8HGI - chains A and C; structure by X-ray diffraction, 1.95 A resolution.

# Chain A
Name: GFP
Source organism: synthetic construct
Chain sequence (243 residues; each row starts with the number of its first residue; note: 2 numbers in that range are skipped by the numbering (no residue carries them; nothing is unmodelled there)):
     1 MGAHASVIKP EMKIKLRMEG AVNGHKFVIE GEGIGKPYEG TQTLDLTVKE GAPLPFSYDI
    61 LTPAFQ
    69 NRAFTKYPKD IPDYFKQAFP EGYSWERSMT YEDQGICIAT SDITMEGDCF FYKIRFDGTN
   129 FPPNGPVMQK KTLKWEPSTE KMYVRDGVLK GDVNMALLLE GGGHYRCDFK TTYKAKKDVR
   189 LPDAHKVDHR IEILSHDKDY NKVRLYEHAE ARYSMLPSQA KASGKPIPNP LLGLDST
Not modelled in the structure: 1-4, 228-245
Glycans and other covalent adducts: covalent link Gln66-Asn69
Modified residues: Gln66 ([2-(3-carbamoyl-1-imino-propyl)-4-(4-hydroxy-benzylidene)-5-oxo-4,5-dihydro-imidazol-1-yl]-acetic acid; CRQ)

# Chain C
Name: VNAR aGFP14
Source organism: Chiloscyllium plagiosum
Chain sequence (123 residues; row label = number of the first residue in the row):
     1 TQRVEQTPTT TTKEAGESLT INCVLRDSSC ALDSTYWYFT KKGATKKESL SNGGRYAETV
    61 NKASKSFSLR ISDLRVEDSG TYHCKAYYSW DANCWNLRYS YIEGGGTILT VKPSRGSENL
   121 YFQ
Not modelled in the structure: 116-123
Disulfide bonds: Cys23-Cys84, Cys30-Cys94

# Chain A / chain C interface
Pairs across the interface (18; chain A residue first):
  Glu100(A) - Ser34(C)  hydrogen bond
  Glu100(A) - Tyr36(C)  hydrogen bond
  Glu100(A) - Tyr87(C)
  Asp101(A) - Tyr36(C)
  Gln102(A) - Ser49(C)
  Glu144(A) - Trp90(C)
  Asn162(A) - Tyr99(C)
  Met163(A) - Tyr99(C)
  Ala164(A) - Trp90(C)  hydrophobic
  Gly171(A) - Asp33(C)
  His172(A) - Asp33(C)  hydrogen bond (backbone-side chain)
  His172(A) - Trp90(C)
  Arg174(A) - Asp33(C)  salt bridge
  Arg174(A) - Ser34(C)
  Arg174(A) - Tyr87(C)
  Arg174(A) - Tyr88(C)  hydrogen bond (side chain-backbone)
  Arg174(A) - Trp90(C)
  Arg174(A) - Arg98(C)  hydrogen bond (side chain-backbone)
Also at the interface, not in a pair above, chain A (11 interface residues in all): Pro145

# Overview
11 residues of chain A and 9 residues of chain C are in contact, with 5 hydrogen bonds and 1 salt bridge.
Among the polar pairs are Arg174(A)-Asp33(C), Glu100(A)-Ser34(C) and Glu100(A)-Tyr36(C).
Chain A is GFP (synthetic construct) and chain C is VNAR aGFP14 (Chiloscyllium plagiosum); the structure,
Crystal structure of VNAR aGFP14 in complex with GFP, was determined by X-ray diffraction.
